6VK4 - chains A and B of the 8 polymer chains in the assembly; structure by X-ray diffraction, 2.35 A resolution.

Chain A:
Molecule: Methane monooxygenase component A alpha chain
Organism: Methylosinus trichosporium OB3b
UniProt: A0A2D2D5X0 (A0A2D2D5X0_METTR); residues 1-526 here = UniProt positions 1-526
Chain sequence (526 residues; numbered 1 to 526; the number before each row is that of its first residue):
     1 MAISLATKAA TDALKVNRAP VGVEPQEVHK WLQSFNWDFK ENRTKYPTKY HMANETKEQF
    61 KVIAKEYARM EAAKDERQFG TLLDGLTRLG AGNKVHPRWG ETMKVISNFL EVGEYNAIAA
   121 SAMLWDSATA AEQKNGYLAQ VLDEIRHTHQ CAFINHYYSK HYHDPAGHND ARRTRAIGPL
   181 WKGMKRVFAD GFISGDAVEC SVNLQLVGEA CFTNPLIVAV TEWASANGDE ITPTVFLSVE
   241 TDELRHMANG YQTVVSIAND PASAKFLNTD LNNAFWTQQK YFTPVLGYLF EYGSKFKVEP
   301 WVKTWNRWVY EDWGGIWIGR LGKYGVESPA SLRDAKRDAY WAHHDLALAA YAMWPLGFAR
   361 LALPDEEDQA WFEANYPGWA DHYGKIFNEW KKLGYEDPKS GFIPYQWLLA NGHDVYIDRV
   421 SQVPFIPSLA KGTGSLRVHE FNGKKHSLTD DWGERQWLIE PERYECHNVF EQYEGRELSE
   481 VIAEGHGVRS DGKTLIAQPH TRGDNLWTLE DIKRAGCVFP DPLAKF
Unresolved in the structure: 1-11
Bound ions: Fe ion site 1: Glu-114, Glu-144, His-147 (together with benzoic acid); Fe ion site 2: Glu-144, Glu-209, Glu-243, His-246 (together with benzoic acid)
Residues lining bound ligands: benzoic acid (BEZ): Leu-110, Glu-114, Ala-117, Glu-144, His-147, Phe-188, Phe-192, Leu-204, Gly-208, Glu-209, Thr-213, Leu-216, Glu-243, His-246

Chain B:
Molecule: Methane monooxygenase
Organism: Methylosinus trichosporium OB3b
UniProt: A0A2D2D5X7 (A0A2D2D5X7_METTR); residue numbers follow UniProt; this construct covers 1-395
Chain sequence (395 residues; each row starts with the number of its first residue):
     1 MSQPQSSQVT KRGLTDPERA AIIAAAVPDH ALDTQRKYHY FIQPRWKRLS EYEQLSCYAQ
    61 PNPDWIAGGL DWGDWTQKFH GGRPSWGNES TELRTTDWYR HRDPARRWHH PYVKDKSEEA
   121 RYTQRFLAAY SSEGSIRTID PYWRDEILNK YFGALLYSEY GLFNAHSSVG RDCLSDTIRQ
   181 TAVFAALDKV DNAQMIQMER LFIAKLVPGF DASTDVPKKI WTTDPIYSGA RATVQEIWQG
   241 VQDWNEILWA GHAVYDATFG QFARREFFQR LATVYGDTLT PFFTAQSQTY FQTTRGAIDD
   301 LFVYCLANDS EFGAHNRTFL NAWTEHYLAS SVAALKDFVG LYAKVEKVAG ATDRAGVSEA
   361 LQRVFGDWKI DYADKIGFRV DVDQKVDAVL AGYKN
Unresolved in the structure: 1-3, 395

Interface between chain A and chain B:
Contacting residue pairs (263):
  Asp-12(A) with Arg-137(B)
  Ala-13(A) with Arg-137(B)
  Leu-14(A) with Arg-137(B), hydrogen bond (backbone-side chain)
  Lys-15(A) with Arg-137(B)
  Val-16(A) with Arg-137(B); Leu-206(B)
  Asn-17(A) with Ser-131(B)
  Arg-18(A) with Ser-131(B); Ser-132(B), hydrogen bond (side chain-backbone); Gly-134(B)
  Ala-19(A) with Ser-131(B), hydrogen bond (backbone-side chain)
  Pro-20(A) with Ala-128(B); Ser-131(B); Ser-132(B)
  Val-21(A) with Leu-127(B); Ala-128(B), hydrogen bond (backbone-backbone); Ser-131(B), hydrogen bond (backbone-side chain); Phe-202(B); Lys-205(B); Leu-206(B), hydrophobic
  Gly-22(A) with Gln-124(B); Lys-205(B), hydrogen bond (backbone-side chain)
  Val-23(A) with Gln-124(B), hydrogen bond (backbone-side chain); Met-198(B); Leu-201(B), hydrophobic; Phe-202(B), hydrophobic
  Glu-27(A) with Leu-201(B); Lys-205(B), salt bridge
  Val-28(A) with Gln-194(B); Met-198(B), hydrophobic; Leu-201(B)
  Trp-31(A) with Gln-197(B); Leu-201(B); Ser-213(B); Thr-214(B)
  Ser-34(A) with Tyr-157(B), hydrogen bond (backbone-side chain); Thr-214(B), hydrogen bond; Lys-218(B), hydrogen bond (backbone-side chain)
  Phe-35(A) with Leu-156(B), hydrophobic; Tyr-157(B); Tyr-160(B); Ala-193(B); Gln-197(B)
  Asn-36(A) with Tyr-160(B); Lys-218(B), hydrogen bond (backbone-side chain); Trp-238(B)
  Trp-37(A) with Tyr-157(B); Tyr-160(B), hydrophobic; Gly-161(B); Trp-221(B); Thr-222(B); Arg-231(B); Gln-235(B), hydrogen bond; Trp-238(B), hydrophobic
  Phe-39(A) with Gln-235(B); Trp-238(B), hydrophobic; Gln-239(B)
  Glu-41(A) with Gln-239(B)
  Asn-42(A) with Trp-238(B); Gln-239(B)
  Arg-43(A) with Gln-239(B), hydrogen bond (backbone-side chain)
  Lys-45(A) with Ser-168(B), hydrogen bond; Trp-238(B), hydrogen bond (side chain-backbone); Gln-239(B); Val-241(B), hydrogen bond (side chain-backbone); Gln-242(B); Ile-247(B)
  Tyr-46(A) with Ser-168(B), hydrogen bond (side chain-backbone); Arg-171(B); Asp-172(B), hydrogen bond; Gln-242(B)
  Ile-63(A) with Gln-194(B)
  Ala-64(A) with Lys-116(B); Leu-187(B), hydrophobic; Asp-191(B); Gln-194(B), hydrogen bond (backbone-side chain)
  Lys-65(A) with Lys-116(B); Glu-119(B); Ala-120(B); Asp-191(B), salt bridge; Met-195(B), hydrogen bond; Gln-286(B), hydrogen bond; Tyr-290(B), hydrogen bond
  Tyr-67(A) with His-109(B), hydrogen bond; Val-113(B), hydrophobic
  Ala-68(A) with Val-113(B); Lys-116(B); Ser-117(B)
  Arg-69(A) with Ser-117(B); Arg-121(B)
  Ala-72(A) with Val-113(B); Lys-114(B); Ser-117(B)
  Asp-75(A) with His-110(B), salt bridge; Val-113(B)
  Glu-76(A) with Lys-114(B), salt bridge
  Phe-79(A) with Trp-108(B), hydrophobic; His-110(B)
  Asn-93(A) with Val-27(B)
  Lys-94(A) with Leu-14(B); Ile-23(B)
  Val-95(A) with Ile-23(B); Val-27(B)
  His-96(A) with Ile-23(B); Ala-26(B)
  Pro-97(A) with Ala-26(B); Val-27(B)
  Glu-111(A) with Tyr-38(B)
  Val-112(A) with Pro-61(B), hydrophobic
  Tyr-115(A) with Ala-59(B), hydrophobic; Gln-60(B), hydrogen bond; Ser-175(B), hydrogen bond (side chain-backbone); Asp-176(B), hydrogen bond (side chain-backbone); Arg-179(B), hydrogen bond
  Asn-116(A) with Trp-86(B)
  Ile-118(A) with Arg-179(B)
  Ala-119(A) with Gly-170(B); Arg-171(B)
  Ala-122(A) with Ser-167(B); Gly-170(B); Arg-171(B)
  Met-123(A) with Arg-171(B), hydrogen bond
  Trp-125(A) with Phe-163(B); Asn-164(B), hydrogen bond; His-166(B); Ser-167(B); Ala-186(B), hydrophobic
  Asp-126(A) with Ser-167(B), hydrogen bond; Ser-168(B)
  Ala-131(A) with Tyr-160(B)
  Lys-134(A) with Tyr-160(B); Asn-164(B)
  Asn-135(A) with Val-190(B); Gln-194(B), hydrogen bond
  Leu-138(A) with Phe-163(B), hydrophobic; Val-183(B), hydrophobic; Leu-187(B), hydrophobic
  Val-141(A) with Val-183(B), hydrophobic
  Leu-142(A) with His-109(B), hydrogen bond (backbone-side chain); Val-183(B), hydrophobic; Phe-184(B), hydrophobic; Leu-187(B), hydrophobic
  Ile-145(A) with Val-183(B), hydrophobic
  Arg-146(A) with His-109(B)
  His-149(A) with Leu-55(B); Ser-56(B), hydrogen bond; Trp-108(B); His-109(B), hydrogen bond (side chain-backbone); Gln-180(B), hydrogen bond
  Ala-152(A) with Tyr-38(B); Leu-55(B), hydrophobic
  Phe-153(A) with Leu-55(B)
  Asn-155(A) with Tyr-38(B)
  His-156(A) with Tyr-38(B); Glu-51(B), salt bridge; Gln-54(B)
  Ser-159(A) with Arg-36(B), hydrogen bond (backbone-side chain); Tyr-38(B)
  Lys-160(A) with Arg-36(B), hydrogen bond (backbone-side chain)
  His-161(A) with Arg-36(B)
  Tyr-162(A) with Arg-36(B), hydrogen bond (backbone-side chain)
  His-163(A) with Val-27(B); Pro-28(B); Ala-31(B); Leu-32(B), hydrogen bond (backbone-backbone)
  Asp-164(A) with Leu-32(B)
  Pro-165(A) with Asp-33(B); Gln-35(B)
  Ala-166(A) with Asp-33(B)
  His-168(A) with Tyr-38(B)
  Asn-169(A) with Gln-35(B), hydrogen bond (side chain-backbone); Tyr-38(B); His-39(B), hydrogen bond (backbone-backbone); Tyr-40(B)
  Asp-170(A) with His-39(B); Tyr-40(B), hydrogen bond; Phe-41(B)
  Ala-171(A) with His-39(B)
  Arg-172(A) with Tyr-38(B); His-39(B), hydrogen bond (backbone-side chain); Gln-54(B), hydrogen bond (side chain-backbone); Leu-55(B), hydrogen bond (side chain-backbone); Ser-56(B); Cys-57(B), hydrogen bond (side chain-backbone); Tyr-58(B); Ala-59(B)
  Arg-173(A) with Tyr-40(B), hydrogen bond; Phe-41(B)
  Arg-175(A) with Tyr-58(B); Ala-59(B); Pro-61(B)
  Ala-176(A) with Asp-71(B); Trp-72(B), hydrogen bond (backbone-side chain)
  Trp-181(A) with Pro-61(B), hydrophobic; Asp-71(B), hydrogen bond
  Lys-182(A) with Trp-72(B), hydrogen bond (side chain-backbone); Thr-76(B)
  Lys-185(A) with Asp-71(B), salt bridge; Thr-76(B), hydrogen bond (backbone-side chain)
  Arg-186(A) with Thr-76(B), hydrogen bond (backbone-side chain); Gln-77(B), hydrogen bond
  Asp-190(A) with Trp-75(B); Thr-76(B), hydrogen bond; Gln-77(B), hydrogen bond (backbone-side chain); Ser-85(B), hydrogen bond
  Gly-191(A) with Gln-77(B)
  Ile-193(A) with Phe-79(B); Ser-85(B); Trp-86(B), hydrophobic; Arg-171(B), hydrogen bond (backbone-side chain)
  Ser-194(A) with Gln-77(B), hydrogen bond (side chain-backbone); Lys-78(B); Phe-79(B); Ser-85(B), hydrogen bond
  Gly-195(A) with Phe-79(B)
  Glu-222(A) with Gln-8(B); Thr-10(B), hydrogen bond
  Ser-225(A) with Arg-12(B); Gly-13(B), hydrogen bond (backbone-backbone)
  Ala-226(A) with Lys-11(B); Gly-13(B); Arg-19(B)
  Asn-227(A) with Ile-23(B)
  Gly-228(A) with Gly-13(B); Leu-14(B); Ile-23(B)
  Glu-230(A) with Arg-12(B), salt bridge; Leu-14(B)
  Phe-296(A) with Arg-19(B); Ile-22(B), hydrophobic
  Val-298(A) with Thr-10(B)
  Arg-360(A) with Leu-32(B)
  Gln-422(A) with Thr-76(B)
  Glu-460(A) with His-80(B), salt bridge
  Glu-462(A) with Lys-78(B); His-80(B); Gly-81(B), hydrogen bond (side chain-backbone); Gly-82(B)
  Arg-463(A) with Thr-76(B); Gln-77(B); Lys-78(B), hydrogen bond (side chain-backbone); Phe-79(B); His-80(B), hydrogen bond
  Tyr-464(A) with Thr-76(B); Gln-77(B), hydrogen bond
  Glu-465(A) with Asp-74(B); Lys-78(B), salt bridge
  Cys-466(A) with Asp-74(B); Trp-75(B); Thr-76(B)
  His-467(A) with Trp-72(B); Gly-73(B); Asp-74(B), hydrogen bond (side chain-backbone)
  Asn-468(A) with Trp-72(B)
  Gln-472(A) with Trp-72(B)
  Tyr-473(A) with Trp-72(B), hydrogen bond
  Arg-489(A) with Leu-32(B), hydrogen bond (side chain-backbone); Asp-33(B)
  Ser-490(A) with Asp-33(B), hydrogen bond; Thr-34(B)
  Arg-502(A) with Leu-32(B)
  Gly-503(A) with His-30(B); Leu-32(B)
Interface residues without a listed pair, chain A (122 interface residues in all): Leu-32, Pro-47, Glu-71, Ala-91, Thr-148, Tyr-158, Val-420, Val-469, Thr-501, Leu-506
Interface residues without a listed pair, chain B (118 interface residues in all): Lys-37, Leu-70, Arg-83, Pro-84, Tyr-112, Glu-133, Ile-136, Ala-165, Ala-212, Val-234

Summary:
Chain A and chain B form an interface of 122 and 118 residues respectively, with 69 hydrogen bonds and 9 salt
bridges. Polar contacts include Glu-27(A)/Lys-205(B), Lys-65(A)/Asp-191(B) and Asp-75(A)/His-110(B). Chain A
binds benzoic acid.
Here chain A is Methane monooxygenase component A alpha chain and chain B is Methane monooxygenase, both from
Methylosinus trichosporium OB3b. Entry 6VK4 (Crystal Structure of Methylosinus trichosporium OB3b Soluble
Methane Monooxygenase Hydroxylase and Regulatory Component Complex) was determined by X-ray diffraction (same
publication as 6VK5, 6VK6, 6VK7 and 6VK8).
